7OHB - chains C and I of the 11 polymer chains in the assembly; structure by electron microscopy, 3.40 A resolution.

Chain C:
Name: Histone H2A
Organism: Xenopus laevis
Reference sequence: Q6AZJ8 (Q6AZJ8_XENLA); residues 1-129 here correspond to UniProt positions 2-130 (UniProt number = residue number + 1)
Amino-acid sequence (129 residues; each row starts with the number of its first residue):
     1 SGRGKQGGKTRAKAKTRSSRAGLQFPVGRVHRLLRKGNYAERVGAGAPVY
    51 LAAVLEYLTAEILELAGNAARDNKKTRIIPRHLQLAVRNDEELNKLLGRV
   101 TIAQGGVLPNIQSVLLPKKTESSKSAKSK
Not modelled in the structure: 1-10, 119-129

Chain I:
Molecule: 145-nt DNA strand
Organism: synthetic construct
Sequence (145 nucleotides; row label = number of the first residue in the row; numbers below 1 keep their minus sign (DA-72 is residue -72)):
   -72 ATCAGAATCCCGGTGCCGAGGCCGCTCAATTGGTCGTAGACAGCTCTAGC
   -22 ACCGCTTAAACGCACGTACGCGCTGTCCCCCGCGTTTTAACCGCCAAGGG
    28 GATTACTCCCTAGTCTCCAGGCACGTGTCAGATATATACATCGAT

Interface between chain C and chain I:
Contacting residue pairs (13):
  Arg11(C) with DT-42(I), hydrogen bond to the base
  Ala12(C) with DG-41(I), phosphate contact
  Ala14(C) with DT-43(I), phosphate contact; DT-42(I), phosphate contact
  Lys15(C) with DT-43(I), phosphate contact; DT-42(I), hydrogen bond to the phosphate
  Thr16(C) with DT-43(I), phosphate contact
  Arg17(C) with DT-43(I), salt bridge to the phosphate
  Arg20(C) with DT-42(I), salt bridge to the phosphate
  Gly28(C) with DT-43(I), phosphate contact
  Arg29(C) with DA-44(I), phosphate contact
  Arg32(C) with DA-44(I), salt bridge to the phosphate
  Arg42(C) with DA-35(I), sugar contact
Interface residues without a listed pair, chain C (14 interface residues in all): Lys13, Glu41, Arg77
Interface residues without a listed pair, chain I (8 interface residues in all): DA-54, DA-45, DG-34

Overview:
14 residues of chain C face 8 of chain I across their interface, with 2 hydrogen bonds and 3 salt bridges.
Among the polar pairs are Arg11(C)-DT-42(I), Lys15(C)-DT-42(I) and Arg17(C)-DT-43(I).
Here chain C is Histone H2A (Xenopus laevis) and chain I is a 145-nt DNA strand (synthetic construct). Entry
7OHB (TBP-nucleosome complex) was determined by electron microscopy (same publication as 7OH9, 7OHA and 7OHC).
